PDB entry 9D3N | electron microscopy, 3.00 A resolution | chains A and J of the 10 polymer chains in the assembly

== Chain A ==
Name: Histone H3.2
Source organism: Homo sapiens
Reference sequence: Q71DI3 (H32_HUMAN); residues 44-133 here correspond to UniProt positions 45-134 (UniProt number = residue number + 1)
Amino-acid sequence (90 residues; row label = number of the first residue in the row):
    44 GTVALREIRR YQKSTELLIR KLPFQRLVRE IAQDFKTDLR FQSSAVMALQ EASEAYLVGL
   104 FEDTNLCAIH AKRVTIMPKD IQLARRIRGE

== Chain J ==
Molecule: 5S rDNA (coding strand)
Source organism: Xenopus borealis
Sequence (96 nucleotides; each row starts with the number of its first residue; numbers below 1 keep their minus sign (DT-47 is residue -47)):
   -47 TTCAGGGTGG TATGGCCGTA GGCGAGCACA AGGCTGACTT TTCCTCCCCT TGTGCTGCCT
    13 TCTGGGGGGG GCCCAGCTCC TCCCCATGCC AGGGTC

== How chain A and chain J interact ==
Pairs across the interface (11; chain A residue first):
  Gly44(A) with DG9(J), hydrogen bond to the phosphate
  Val46(A) with DG9(J), phosphate contact
  Ala47(A) with DG9(J), phosphate contact
  Arg63(A) with DG17(J), phosphate contact; DG18(J), salt bridge to the phosphate
  Lys64(A) with DG18(J), hydrogen bond to the phosphate
  Leu65(A) with DG17(J), sugar contact; DG18(J), hydrogen bond to the phosphate
  Pro66(A) with DG17(J), sugar contact
  Arg69(A) with DG17(J), salt bridge to the phosphate
  Arg83(A) with DA27(J), sugar contact
Other interface residues (no listed pair), chain J (5 interface residues in all): DC10

== In short ==
9 residues of chain A face 5 of chain J across their interface, with 3 hydrogen bonds and 2 salt bridges.
Among the polar pairs are Gly44(A)-DG9(J), Lys64(A)-DG18(J) and Leu65(A)-DG18(J).
Here chain A is Histone H3.2 (Homo sapiens) and chain J is 5S rDNA (coding strand) (Xenopus borealis). Entry
9D3N (167-bp 5S rDNA nucleosome cross-linked with glutaraldehyde) was determined by electron microscopy
together with 9D3K, 9D3L, 9D3O, 9D3Q, 9D3R, 9D3S and 9D3T from the same study.
